3CRK - chains A and D of the 4 polymer chains in the assembly; structure by X-ray diffraction, 2.30 A resolution.

[Chain A]
Name: Pyruvate dehydrogenase [lipoamide] kinase isozyme 2, mitochondrial
From: Rattus norvegicus
Notes: EC 2.7.11.2
UniProt: Q64536 (PDK2_RAT); residue numbers follow UniProt; this construct covers 1-407
Sequence (407 residues; numbered 1 to 407; the number before each row is that of its first residue):
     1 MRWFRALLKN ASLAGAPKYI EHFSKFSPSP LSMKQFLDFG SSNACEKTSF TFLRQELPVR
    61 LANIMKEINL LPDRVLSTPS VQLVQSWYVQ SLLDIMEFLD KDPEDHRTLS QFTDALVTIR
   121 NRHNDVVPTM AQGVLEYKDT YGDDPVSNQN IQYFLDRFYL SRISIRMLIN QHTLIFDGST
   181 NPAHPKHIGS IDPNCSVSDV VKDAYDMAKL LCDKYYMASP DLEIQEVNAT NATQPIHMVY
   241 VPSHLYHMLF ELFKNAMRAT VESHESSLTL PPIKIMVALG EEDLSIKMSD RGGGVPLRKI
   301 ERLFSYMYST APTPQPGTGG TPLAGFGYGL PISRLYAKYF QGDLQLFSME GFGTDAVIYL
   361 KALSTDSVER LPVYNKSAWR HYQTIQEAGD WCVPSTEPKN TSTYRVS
Disordered / not traced: 1-11, 178-184, 313-326, 403-407
Swiss-Prot annotation at these positions:
  - binding site (ATP): Glu-251 to Arg-258, Asp-290, Ser-309, Thr-310, Gly-325 to Leu-330
  - modified residue: Tyr-215 (Phosphotyrosine), Tyr-216 (Phosphotyrosine), Lys-376 (N6-succinyllysine)
Ion coordination: K+: Ser-24, Tyr-374
Reported in the primary citation:
  - conformationally variable residues (order/disorder transition): Gly-178 to Pro-185
  - self-association interface (contacts with another copy of this molecule); pairs are residue here / residue on that copy: Asn-43/Thr-403 (hydrogen bond)
  - K+ coordination: Ser-24, Phe-26, Asn-63, Tyr-374

[Chain D]
Name: Dihydrolipoyllysine-residue acetyltransferase component of pyruvate dehydrogenase complex, mitochondrial
From: Homo sapiens
Notes: EC 2.3.1.12
UniProt: P10515 (ODP2_HUMAN); residues 128-214 here correspond to UniProt positions 181-267 (UniProt number = residue number + 53)
Sequence (87 residues; each row starts with the number of its first residue):
   128 SYPPHMQVLL PALSPTMTMG TVQRWEKKVG EKLSEGDLLA EIETDKATIG FEVQEEGYLA
   188 KILVPEGTRD VPLGTPLCII VEKEADI
Disordered / not traced: 128-131, 210-214
Modified / non-standard residues: Lys-173 (N~6~-[(6R)-6,8-disulfanyloctanoyl]-L-lysine; LA2)

[Chain A / chain D interface]
Contacting residue pairs (22; chain A residue first):
  Ile-385(A) with Asp-164(D)
  Gln-386(A) with Glu-153(D), hydrogen bond; Leu-165(D)
  Glu-387(A) with Leu-165(D)
  Ala-388(A) with Leu-165(D), hydrophobic; Glu-168(D); Glu-179(D)
  Val-393(A) with Ala-174(D); Thr-175(D), hydrogen bond (backbone-backbone)
  Pro-394(A) with Thr-175(D)
  Ser-395(A) with Glu-170(D); Thr-171(D), hydrogen bond (side chain-backbone); Asp-172(D); Ala-174(D); Thr-175(D)
  Thr-396(A) with Glu-170(D), hydrogen bond
  Glu-397(A) with Asp-172(D); Arg-196(D), salt bridge
  Pro-398(A) with Asp-172(D)
  Lys-399(A) with Asp-172(D), hydrogen bond (backbone-backbone); Lys-173(D)
  Thr-401(A) with Lys-173(D)
Also at the interface, not in a pair above, chain D (13 interface residues in all): Gly-177
Interface features reported in the paper:
  - interface residues, chain A: Ile-385(A), Val-393(A), Lys-399(A)
  - interface residues, chain D: Glu-153(D), Arg-196(D)

[Summary]
12 residues of chain A and 13 residues of chain D are in contact; the contacts include 5 hydrogen bonds and 1
salt bridge. Polar pairs include Glu-397(A)/Arg-196(D), Gln-386(A)/Glu-153(D) and Ser-395(A)/Thr-171(D). From
the paper: interface residues Ile-385(A), Val-393(A) and Glu-153(D) among others; K+ coordination by
Ser-24(A), Phe-26(A) and Asn-63(A) among others.
Here chain A is Pyruvate dehydrogenase [lipoamide] kinase isozyme 2, mitochondrial (Rattus norvegicus) and
chain D is Dihydrolipoyllysine-residue acetyltransferase component of pyruvate dehydrogenase complex,
mitochondrial (Homo sapiens). Entry 3CRK (Crystal structure of the PDHK2-L2 complex) was determined by X-ray
diffraction, deposited together with 3CRL.
